8GH6 - chains A and T of the 5 polymer chains in the assembly; structure by electron microscopy, 3.08 A resolution.

Chain A:
Molecule: Reverse transcriptase-like protein
Organism: Bombyx mori
UniProtKB: V9H052 (V9H052_BOMMO); numbering as in UniProt (aligned over 1-1114)
Sequence (1114 residues; numbered 1 to 1114; the number before each row is that of its first residue):
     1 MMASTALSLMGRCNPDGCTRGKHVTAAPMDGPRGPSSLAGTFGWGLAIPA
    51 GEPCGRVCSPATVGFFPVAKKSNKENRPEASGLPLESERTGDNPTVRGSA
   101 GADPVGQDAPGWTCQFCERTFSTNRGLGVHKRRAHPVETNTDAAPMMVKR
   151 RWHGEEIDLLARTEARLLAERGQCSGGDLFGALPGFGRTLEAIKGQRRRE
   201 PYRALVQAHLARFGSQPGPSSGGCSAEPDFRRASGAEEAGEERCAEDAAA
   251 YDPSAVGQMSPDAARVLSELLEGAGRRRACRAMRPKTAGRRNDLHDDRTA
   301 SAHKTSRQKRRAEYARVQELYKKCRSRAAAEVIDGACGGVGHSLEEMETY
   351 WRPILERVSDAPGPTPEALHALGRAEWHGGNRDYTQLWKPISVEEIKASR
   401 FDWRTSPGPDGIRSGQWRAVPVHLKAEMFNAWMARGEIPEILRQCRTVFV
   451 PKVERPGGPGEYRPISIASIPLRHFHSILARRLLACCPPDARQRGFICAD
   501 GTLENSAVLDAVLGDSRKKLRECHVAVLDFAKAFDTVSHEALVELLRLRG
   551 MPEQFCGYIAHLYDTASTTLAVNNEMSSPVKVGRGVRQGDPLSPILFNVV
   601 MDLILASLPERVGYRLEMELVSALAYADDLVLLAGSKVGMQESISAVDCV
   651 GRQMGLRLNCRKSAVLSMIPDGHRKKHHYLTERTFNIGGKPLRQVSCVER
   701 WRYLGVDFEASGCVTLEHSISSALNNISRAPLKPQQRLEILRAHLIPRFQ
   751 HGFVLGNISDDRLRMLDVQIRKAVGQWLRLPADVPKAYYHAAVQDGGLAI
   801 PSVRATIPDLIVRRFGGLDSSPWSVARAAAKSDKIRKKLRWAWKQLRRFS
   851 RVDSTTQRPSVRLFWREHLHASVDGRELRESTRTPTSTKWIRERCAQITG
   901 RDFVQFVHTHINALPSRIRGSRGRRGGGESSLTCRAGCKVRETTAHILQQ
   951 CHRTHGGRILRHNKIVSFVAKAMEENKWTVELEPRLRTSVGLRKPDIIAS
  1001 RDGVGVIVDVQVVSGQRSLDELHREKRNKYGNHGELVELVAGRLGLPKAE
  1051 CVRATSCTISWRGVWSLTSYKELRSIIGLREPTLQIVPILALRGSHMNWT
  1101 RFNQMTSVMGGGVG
Disordered / not traced: 1-110, 216-304, 375-384, 1108-1114
Metal / ion sites: Zn2+ site 1: Cys-114, Cys-117, His-130, His-135; Mg2+: Asp-529, Phe-530, Asp-628 (together with dTTP); Zn2+ site 2: Cys-934, Cys-938, His-946, Cys-951
Ligand contacts: dTTP (TTP): Lys-452, Arg-463, Asp-529, Phe-530, Ala-531, Lys-532, Ala-533, Phe-534, Asp-535, Gln-588, Asp-628, Asn-659
Reported in the primary citation:
  - binding site for 28S DNA top strand (chain T): Arg-125, Lys-149, Arg-198, His-673, Lys-675, Arg-901, Asp-902, Arg-922, Arg-924
  - specificity-determining residues: Arg-125
  - catalytic residues: Asp-996, Asp-1009, Lys-1026
  - mutagenesis - R901A/D902A: decreased catalytic activity
  - binding site for R2Bm 3'UTR RNA: Arg-307, Arg-310, Arg-311, Tyr-314, Glu-319, Lys-322, Leu-732, Lys-733

Chain T:
Molecule: 28S DNA top strand
Sequence (70 nucleotides; row label = number of the first residue in the row):
     1 CTGTGAAGCGCGGGTAAACGGCGGGAGTAACTATGACTCTCTTAAGGTAG
    51 CCAAATGCCTCGTCATCTAA
Disordered / not traced: 50-52

Interface between chain A and chain T:
Contacting residue pairs (81):
  Arg-119(A) with DA30(T), salt bridge to the phosphate
  Thr-123(A) with DT28(T), sugar contact
  Arg-125(A) with DG25(T), base contact; DA26(T), hydrogen bond to the base
  Gly-126(A) with DA29(T), sugar contact
  Val-129(A) with DG27(T), base contact; DT28(T), base contact; DA29(T), sugar contact
  His-130(A) with DA30(T), salt bridge to the phosphate
  Arg-133(A) with DC31(T), phosphate contact
  Met-146(A) with DG20(T), phosphate contact
  Met-147(A) with DG20(T), phosphate contact
  Val-148(A) with DG20(T), hydrogen bond to the phosphate
  Lys-149(A) with DA18(T), hydrogen bond to the base; DC19(T), phosphate contact; DG20(T), hydrogen bond to the phosphate
  Arg-150(A) with DG20(T), phosphate contact
  Arg-151(A) with DG20(T), hydrogen bond to the base; DG21(T), phosphate contact
  Ser-175(A) with DG12(T), hydrogen bond to the phosphate
  Lys-194(A) with DG12(T), base contact
  Arg-198(A) with DG14(T), hydrogen bond to the base; DT15(T), hydrogen bond to the base
  Trp-403(A) with DT56(T), phosphate contact
  Arg-418(A) with DA55(T), hydrogen bond to the phosphate; DT56(T), salt bridge to the phosphate
  Asp-671(A) with DG21(T), phosphate contact
  Gly-672(A) with DG20(T), phosphate contact; DG21(T), hydrogen bond to the phosphate
  His-673(A) with DG20(T), base contact; DG21(T), hydrogen bond to the base; DC22(T), hydrogen bond to the base
  Lys-675(A) with DG23(T), base contact; DG24(T), hydrogen bond to the base
  Ser-759(A) with DA33(T), phosphate contact
  Asp-760(A) with DA33(T), hydrogen bond to the phosphate
  Asp-761(A) with DA33(T), phosphate contact
  Pro-781(A) with DT42(T), base contact
  Lys-844(A) with DT34(T), salt bridge to the phosphate
  Gln-897(A) with DA49(T), hydrogen bond to the base
  Ile-898(A) with DA49(T), base contact
  Arg-901(A) with DA44(T), base contact; DA45(T), base contact
  Asp-902(A) with DA45(T), hydrogen bond to the base; DG46(T), hydrogen bond to the base
  Gln-905(A) with DA45(T), hydrogen bond to the base; DG46(T), base contact
  Ala-913(A) with DT42(T), hydrogen bond to the base
  Pro-915(A) with DT42(T), base contact; DT43(T), base contact
  Arg-919(A) with DT42(T), hydrogen bond to the base
  Gly-920(A) with DT42(T), base contact
  Arg-922(A) with DC41(T), base contact
  Arg-924(A) with DC41(T), base contact
  Arg-935(A) with DT43(T), hydrogen bond to the base
  Gly-957(A) with DG47(T), hydrogen bond to the base
  Leu-960(A) with DG47(T), base contact; DT48(T), base contact
  Arg-961(A) with DT48(T), base contact
  Lys-964(A) with DT48(T), salt bridge to the phosphate; DA49(T), salt bridge to the phosphate
  Phe-968(A) with DA49(T), sugar contact
  Ile-1086(A) with DA49(T), sugar contact
  Ile-1089(A) with DA49(T), base contact
  Leu-1090(A) with DT48(T), hydrogen bond to the base
  Arg-1093(A) with DG46(T), base contact; DT48(T), hydrogen bond to the base; DA49(T), base contact
  Gly-1094(A) with DG47(T), hydrogen bond to the base; DT48(T), base contact
  His-1096(A) with DG46(T), base contact
  Met-1097(A) with DG46(T), hydrogen bond to the base; DG47(T), base contact
  Asn-1098(A) with DG47(T), hydrogen bond to the base
  Thr-1100(A) with DA45(T), phosphate contact; DG46(T), hydrogen bond to the base
  Arg-1101(A) with DG46(T), salt bridge to the phosphate; DG47(T), hydrogen bond to the base
  Asn-1103(A) with DT43(T), hydrogen bond to the base
  Gln-1104(A) with DA45(T), sugar contact; DG46(T), hydrogen bond to the phosphate
Interface residues without a listed pair, chain A (68 interface residues in all): Phe-121, Ser-122, Pro-670, Arg-764, Arg-779, Asp-783, Trp-841, Arg-848, Arg-894, Leu-914, Gly-923, Trp-1099
Interface residues without a listed pair, chain T (33 interface residues in all): DG13, DA17, DT32

Summary:
Chain A and chain T form an interface of 68 and 33 residues respectively, with 31 hydrogen bonds and 7 salt
bridges. Among the polar pairs are Arg-125(A)/DA26(T), Lys-149(A)/DA18(T) and Arg-151(A)/DG20(T). Chain A
binds dTTP. The paper reports catalytic residues Asp-996(A), Asp-1009(A) and Lys-1026(A); R901A/D902A of chain
A reduce catalytic activity.
Here chain A is Reverse transcriptase-like protein (Bombyx mori) and chain T is 28S DNA top strand. Entry 8GH6
(Bombyx mori R2 retrotransposon initiating target-primed reverse transcription) was determined by electron
microscopy.
